7U82 - chains A and P of the 3 polymer chains in the assembly; structure by X-ray diffraction, 1.55 A resolution.

== Chain A ==
Name: DNA polymerase eta
From: Homo sapiens
Notes: EC 2.7.7.7
UniProtKB: Q9Y253 (POLH_HUMAN); residues 1-432 here = UniProt positions 1-432
Sequence (435 residues; numbered -2 to 432; the number before each row is that of its first residue; numbers below 1 keep their minus sign (Gly-2 is residue -2)):
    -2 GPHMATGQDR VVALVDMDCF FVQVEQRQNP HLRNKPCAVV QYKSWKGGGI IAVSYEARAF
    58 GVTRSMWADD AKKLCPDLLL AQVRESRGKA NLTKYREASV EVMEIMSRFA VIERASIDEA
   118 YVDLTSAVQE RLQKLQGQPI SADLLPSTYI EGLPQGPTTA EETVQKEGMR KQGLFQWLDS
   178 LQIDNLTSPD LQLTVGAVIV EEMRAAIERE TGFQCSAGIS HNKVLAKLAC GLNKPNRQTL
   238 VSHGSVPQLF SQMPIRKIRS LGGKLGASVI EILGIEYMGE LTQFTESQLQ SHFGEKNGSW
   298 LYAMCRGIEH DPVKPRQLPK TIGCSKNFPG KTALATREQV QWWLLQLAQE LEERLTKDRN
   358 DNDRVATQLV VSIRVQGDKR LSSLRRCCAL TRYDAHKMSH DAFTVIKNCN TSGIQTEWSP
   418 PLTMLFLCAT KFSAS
Not modelled in the structure: 155-159
Construct notes: expression tag (-2 to 0)
Bound ions: Mn2+ site 1: Asp13, Asp115, Glu116 (together with XG4) (shared with DT8(P) of chain P); Mn2+ site 2: Asp13, Met14 (together with XG4)
Residues lining bound ligands: XG4 (2'-deoxy-5'-O-[(R)-hydroxy{[(R)-hydroxy(phosphonooxy)phosphoryl]amino}phosphoryl]guanosine): Asp13, Met14, Asp15, Cys16, Phe17, Phe18, Gln38, Ile48, Ala49, Tyr52, Arg55, Arg61, Leu89, Ile114, Asp115, Glu116, Lys231
Curated features (UniProtKB/Swiss-Prot):
  - binding site (Mg(2+)): Asp13, Met14, Asp115, Glu116
  - binding site (Mn(2+)): Asp13, Met14, Asp115, Glu116
  - binding site (a 2'-deoxyribonucleoside 5'-triphosphate): Arg61
  - natural variant: Val37 (deletion: In XPV), Leu75 (deletion: In XPV), Arg93 (R93P: In XPV), Arg111 (R111H: In XPV), Thr122 (T122P: In XPV), Gly153 (G153D: In a breast cancer sample), Thr191 (T191P: In XPV), Gly263 (G263V: In XPV), Val266 (V266D: In XPV), Gly295 (G295R: In XPV), Arg361 (R361S: In XPV)
  - mutagenesis: Tyr52 (Y52A/F: Reduces DNA polymerase activity; Y52E: Reduces DNA polymerase activity. Increases fidelity of replication and reduces translesion bypass), Arg61 (R61A: Reduces enzymatic activity by two-thirds), Ser62 (S62G: Increased DNA polymerase activity and translesion bypass compared to wild-type), Ala68 (A68S/V: Severe reduction in thymine dimer translesion bypass), Asn324 to Pro326 (Reduces binding to chromatin and to monoubiquitinated PCNA. Abolishes binding to monoubiquitinated PCNA; when associated with 705-E--H-713 Del)

== Chain P ==
Molecule: 8-nt DNA strand
Sequence (8 nucleotides; each row starts with the number of its first residue):
     1 AGCGTCAT
Bound ions: Mn2+: DT8 (together with XG4) (shared with Asp13(A), Asp115(A), Glu116(A) of chain A)

== Chain A / chain P interface ==
Contacting residue pairs (25):
  Arg61(A) - DT8(P)  base contact
  Ser113(A) - DT8(P)  phosphate contact
  Asp115(A) - DT8(P)  phosphate contact
  Glu116(A) - DT8(P)  phosphate contact
  Lys224(A) - DT8(P)  phosphate contact
  Ile255(A) - DA7(P)  phosphate contact
  Arg256(A) - DA7(P)  hydrogen bond to the phosphate
  Arg256(A) - DT8(P)  salt bridge to the phosphate
  Ser257(A) - DC6(P)  phosphate contact
  Ser257(A) - DA7(P)  hydrogen bond to the phosphate
  Leu258(A) - DA7(P)  hydrogen bond to the phosphate
  Gly259(A) - DA7(P)  hydrogen bond to the phosphate
  Gly260(A) - DC6(P)  phosphate contact
  Gly260(A) - DA7(P)  phosphate contact
  Lys261(A) - DT5(P)  salt bridge to the phosphate
  Lys261(A) - DC6(P)  hydrogen bond to the phosphate
  Leu262(A) - DC6(P)  hydrogen bond to the phosphate
  Arg377(A) - DG4(P)  salt bridge to the phosphate
  Leu381(A) - DC3(P)  phosphate contact
  Arg382(A) - DG2(P)  sugar contact
  Arg382(A) - DC3(P)  hydrogen bond to the phosphate
  Arg382(A) - DG4(P)  hydrogen bond to the base
  Arg383(A) - DG2(P)  phosphate contact
  Cys384(A) - DA1(P)  sugar contact
  Cys384(A) - DG2(P)  hydrogen bond to the phosphate
Other interface residues (no listed pair), chain A (23 interface residues in all): Asp13, Gln365, Leu378, Ser379, Ser380

== Overview ==
Chain A and chain P form an interface of 23 and 8 residues respectively; the contacts include 9 hydrogen bonds
and 3 salt bridges. Polar pairs include Arg382(A)-DG4(P), Arg256(A)-DA7(P) and Ser257(A)-DA7(P). Bound to
chain A: compound XG4.
Chain A is DNA polymerase eta (Homo sapiens) and chain P is an 8-nt DNA strand; the structure, Human DNA
polymerase eta-DNA-dGMPNPP ternary mismatch complex in 1.0 mM Mn2+ for 600s, was determined by X-ray
diffraction, deposited together with 7U72, 7U73, 7U74, 7U75, 7U76, 7U77 and 26 further entries.
